8F7W - chains R and A of the 6 polymer chains in the assembly; structure by electron microscopy, 3.19 A resolution.

[Chain R]
Name: Kappa-type opioid receptor
Organism: Homo sapiens
UniProtKB: P41145 (OPRK_HUMAN); residue numbers follow UniProt; this construct covers 3-380
Sequence (378 residues; each row starts with the number of its first residue):
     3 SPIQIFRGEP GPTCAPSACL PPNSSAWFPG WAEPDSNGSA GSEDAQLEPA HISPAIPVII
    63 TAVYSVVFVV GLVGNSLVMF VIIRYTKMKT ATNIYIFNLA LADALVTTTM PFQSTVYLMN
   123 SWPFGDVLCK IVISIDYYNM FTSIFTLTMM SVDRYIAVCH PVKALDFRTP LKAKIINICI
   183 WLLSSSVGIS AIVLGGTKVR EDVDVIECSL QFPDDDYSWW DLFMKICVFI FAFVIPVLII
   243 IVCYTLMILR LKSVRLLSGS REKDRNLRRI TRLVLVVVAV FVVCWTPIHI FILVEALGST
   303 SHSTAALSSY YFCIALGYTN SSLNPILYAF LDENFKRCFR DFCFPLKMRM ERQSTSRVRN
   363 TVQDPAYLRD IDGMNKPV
Not modelled in the structure: 3-56, 343-380
Disulfides: Cys131-Cys210
Curated features (UniProtKB/Swiss-Prot):
  - lipidation: Cys345 (S-palmitoyl cysteine)
  - glycosylation (N-linked (GlcNAc...) asparagine): Asn25, Asn39

[Chain A]
Name: Guanine nucleotide-binding protein G(i) subunit alpha-1
Organism: Homo sapiens
UniProtKB: P63096 (GNAI1_HUMAN); numbering as in UniProt (aligned over 1-354)
Sequence (354 residues; each row starts with the number of its first residue):
     1 MGCTLSAEDK AAVERSKMID RNLREDGEKA AREVKLLLLG AGESGKSTIV KQMKIIHEAG
    61 YSEEECKQYK AVVYSNTIQS IIAIIRAMGR LKIDFGDSAR ADDARQLFVL AGAAEEGFMT
   121 AELAGVIKRL WKDSGVQACF NRSREYQLND SAAYYLNDLD RIAQPNYIPT QQDVLRTRVK
   181 TTGIVETHFT FKDLHFKMFD VGAQRSERKK WIHCFEGVTA IIFCVALSDY DLVLAEDEEM
   241 NRMHESMKLF DSICNNKWFT DTSIILFLNK KDLFEEKIKK SPLTICYPEY AGSNTYEEAA
   301 AYIQCQFEDL NKRKDTKEIY THFTCSTDTK NVQFVFDAVT DVIIKNNLKD CGLF
Not modelled in the structure: 1, 56-181
Sequence notes: conflict Ala203 (Gly in P63096), Ser326 (Ala in P63096)
Curated features (UniProtKB/Swiss-Prot):
  - region: Lys35 to Thr48 (G1 motif), Asp173 to Thr181 (G2 motif), Phe196 to Gly202, Gln204, Arg205 (G3 motif), Ile265 to Asp272 (G4 motif), Thr324, Cys325, Thr327 to Thr329 (G5 motif)
  - binding site (GTP): Glu43 to Thr48, Ser151, Leu175 to Thr181, Asp200 to Gly202, Gln204, Asn269 to Asp272
  - binding site (Mg(2+)): Ser47, Thr181
  - modified residue: Arg178 (ADP-ribosylarginine), Gln204 (Deamidated glutamine), Cys351 (ADP-ribosylcysteine)
  - lipidation: Gly2 (N-myristoyl glycine), Cys3 (S-palmitoyl cysteine)
  - natural variant: Gly40 (G40C: In NEDHISB; G40R: In NEDHISB), Gly45 (G45D: In NEDHISB), Thr48 (T48I: In NEDHISB; T48K: In NEDHISB), Gln52 (Q52P: In NEDHISB), Ser75 (deletion: In NEDHISB; uncertain significance), Gln172 (deletion: In NEDHISB), Asp173 (D173V: In NEDHISB), Glu186 to Phe189 (deletion: In NEDHISB; uncertain significance), Cys224 (C224Y: In NEDHISB), Lys270 (K270N: In NEDHISB; K270R: In NEDHISB), Asp272 (D272G: In NEDHISB), Val332 (V332E: In NEDHISB; uncertain significance)
  - mutagenesis: Gly42 (G42R: Abolishes switch to an activated conformation and dissociation from beta and gamma subunits upon GTP binding. Abolishes interaction with RGS family members), Glu116 (E116L: Enhances interaction (inactive GDP-bound) with RGS14), Gln147 (Q147L: Enhances interaction (inactive GDP-bound) with RGS14), Glu245 (E245L: Enhances interaction (inactive GDP-bound) with RGS14)

[How chain R and chain A interact]
Residue-residue contacts (34):
  Thr92(R) - Asp350(A)
  Thr94(R) - Asp350(A)
  Thr94(R) - Cys351(A)
  Arg156(R) - Cys351(A)
  Arg156(R) - Leu353(A)
  Ala159(R) - Asn347(A)  hydrogen bond (backbone-side chain)
  Val160(R) - Ile344(A)
  Val160(R) - Leu348(A)  hydrophobic
  Pro163(R) - Thr340(A)
  Pro163(R) - Ile343(A)
  Pro163(R) - Ile344(A)  hydrophobic
  Val164(R) - Asp193(A)
  Ala166(R) - Asn347(A)
  Asp168(R) - Arg32(A)  salt bridge
  Arg170(R) - Asp350(A)
  Arg170(R) - Cys351(A)  hydrogen bond
  Arg252(R) - Ile344(A)
  Leu253(R) - Leu348(A)  hydrophobic
  Arg257(R) - Glu318(A)  salt bridge
  Arg257(R) - Ile319(A)
  Arg257(R) - Tyr320(A)
  Leu258(R) - Glu318(A)
  Leu258(R) - Tyr320(A)
  Leu258(R) - Asp341(A)
  Leu258(R) - Lys345(A)
  Lys265(R) - Asp315(A)
  Lys265(R) - Phe354(A)
  Arg271(R) - Phe354(A)  hydrogen bond (side chain-backbone)
  Ile272(R) - Leu353(A)
  Ile272(R) - Phe354(A)  hydrophobic
  Leu275(R) - Leu353(A)  hydrophobic
  Asp334(R) - Gly352(A)
  Glu335(R) - Gly352(A)  hydrogen bond (backbone-backbone)
  Glu335(R) - Phe354(A)
Interface residues without a listed pair, chain R (27 interface residues in all): Leu167, Met249, Gly261, Ser262, Glu264, Asn268, Asn336
Interface residues without a listed pair, chain A (23 interface residues in all): Lys192, Leu194, Lys314, Thr316, Phe336

[Overview]
The interface between chain R and chain A involves 27 residues on one side and 23 on the other, with 4
hydrogen bonds and 2 salt bridges. Polar pairs include Asp168(R)-Arg32(A), Arg257(R)-Glu318(A) and
Ala159(R)-Asn347(A).
Here chain R is Kappa-type opioid receptor and chain A is Guanine nucleotide-binding protein G(i) subunit
alpha-1, both from Homo sapiens. Entry 8F7W (Gi bound kappa-opioid receptor in complex with dynorphin) was
determined by electron microscopy together with 8F7Q, 8F7R, 8F7S and 8F7X from the same study.
